Entry 8PS1 (electron microscopy, 2.80 A resolution); this record covers chains A and G of the 3 polymer chains in the assembly.

# Chain A
Molecule: Fatty acid synthase subunit alpha
Organism: Saccharomyces cerevisiae
Notes: EC 2.3.1.86, 1.1.1.100, 2.3.1.41
Reference sequence: P19097 (FAS2_YEAST); residues 1-1887 here = UniProt positions 1-1887
Sequence (1887 residues; numbered 1 to 1887; the number before each row is that of its first residue):
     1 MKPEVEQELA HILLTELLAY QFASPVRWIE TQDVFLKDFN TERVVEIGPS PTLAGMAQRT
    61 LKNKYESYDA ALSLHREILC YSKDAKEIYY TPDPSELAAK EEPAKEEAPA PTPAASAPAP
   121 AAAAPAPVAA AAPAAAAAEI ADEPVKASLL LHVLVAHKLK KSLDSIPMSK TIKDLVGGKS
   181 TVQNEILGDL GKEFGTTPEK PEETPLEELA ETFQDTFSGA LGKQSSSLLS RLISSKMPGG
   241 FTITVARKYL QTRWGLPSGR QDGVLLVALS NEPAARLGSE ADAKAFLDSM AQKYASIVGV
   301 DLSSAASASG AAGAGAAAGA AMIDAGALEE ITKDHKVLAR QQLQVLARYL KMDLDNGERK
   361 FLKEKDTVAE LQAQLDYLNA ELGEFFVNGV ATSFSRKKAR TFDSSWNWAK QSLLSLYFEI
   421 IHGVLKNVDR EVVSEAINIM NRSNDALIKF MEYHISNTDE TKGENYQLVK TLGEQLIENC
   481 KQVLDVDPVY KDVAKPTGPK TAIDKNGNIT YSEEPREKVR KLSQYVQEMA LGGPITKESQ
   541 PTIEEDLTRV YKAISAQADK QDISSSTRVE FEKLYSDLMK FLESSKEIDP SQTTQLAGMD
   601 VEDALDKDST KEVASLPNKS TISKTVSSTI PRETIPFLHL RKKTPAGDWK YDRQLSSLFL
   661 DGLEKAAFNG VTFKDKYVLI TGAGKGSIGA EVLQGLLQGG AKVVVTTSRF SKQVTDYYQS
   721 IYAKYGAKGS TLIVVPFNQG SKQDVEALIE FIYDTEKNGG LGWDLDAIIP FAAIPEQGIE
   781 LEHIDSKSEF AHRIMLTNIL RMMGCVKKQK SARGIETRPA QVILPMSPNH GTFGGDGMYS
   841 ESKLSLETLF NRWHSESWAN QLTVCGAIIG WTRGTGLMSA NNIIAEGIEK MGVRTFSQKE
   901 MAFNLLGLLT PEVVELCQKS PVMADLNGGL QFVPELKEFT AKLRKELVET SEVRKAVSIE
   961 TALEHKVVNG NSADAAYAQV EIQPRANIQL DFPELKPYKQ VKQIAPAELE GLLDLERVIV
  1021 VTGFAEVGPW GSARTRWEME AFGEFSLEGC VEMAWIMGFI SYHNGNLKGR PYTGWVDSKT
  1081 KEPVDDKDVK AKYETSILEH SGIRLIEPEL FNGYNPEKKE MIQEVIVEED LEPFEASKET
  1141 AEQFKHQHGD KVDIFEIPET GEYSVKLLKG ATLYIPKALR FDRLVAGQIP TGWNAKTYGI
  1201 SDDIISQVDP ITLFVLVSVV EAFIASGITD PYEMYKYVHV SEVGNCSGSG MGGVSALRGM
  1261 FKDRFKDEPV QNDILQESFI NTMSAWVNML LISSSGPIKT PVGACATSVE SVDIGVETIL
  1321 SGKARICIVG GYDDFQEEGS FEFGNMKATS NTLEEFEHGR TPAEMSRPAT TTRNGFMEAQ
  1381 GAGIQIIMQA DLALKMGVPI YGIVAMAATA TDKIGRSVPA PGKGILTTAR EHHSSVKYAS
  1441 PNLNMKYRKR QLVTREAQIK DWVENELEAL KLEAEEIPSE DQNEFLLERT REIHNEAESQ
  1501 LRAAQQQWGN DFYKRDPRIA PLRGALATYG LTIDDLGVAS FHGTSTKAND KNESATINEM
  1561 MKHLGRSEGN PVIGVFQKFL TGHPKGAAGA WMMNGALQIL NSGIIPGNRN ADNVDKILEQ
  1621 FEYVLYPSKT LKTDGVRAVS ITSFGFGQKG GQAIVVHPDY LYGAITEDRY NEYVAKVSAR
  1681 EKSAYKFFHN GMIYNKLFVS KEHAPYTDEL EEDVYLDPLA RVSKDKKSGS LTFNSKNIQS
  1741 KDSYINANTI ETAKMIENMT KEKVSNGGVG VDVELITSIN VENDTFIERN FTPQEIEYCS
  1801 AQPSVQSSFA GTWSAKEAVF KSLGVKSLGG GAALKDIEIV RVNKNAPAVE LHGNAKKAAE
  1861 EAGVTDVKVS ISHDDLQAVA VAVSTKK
Unresolved in the structure: 95-327, 540-601, 1826-1832, 1887
Small-molecule neighbours:
  - coenzyme A (COA): Thr52, Met56, Arg59
  - NADP (NAP; NADP nicotinamide-adenine-dinucleotide phosphate): Gly682, Gly684, Gly686, Ser687, Ile688, Thr706, Thr707, Ser708, Arg709, Tyr718, Phe737, Asn738, Gln739, Gly740, Phe771, Ala772, Ala773, Ile774, Phe790, Ile794, Met795, Pro825, Met826, Ser827, Tyr839, Lys843, Ile869, Gly870, Trp871, Thr872, Thr875, Gly876, Leu877, Met878
Curated features (UniProtKB/Swiss-Prot):
  - active site (For beta-ketoacyl synthase activity): Cys1305, His1542, His1583
  - binding site (acetyl-CoA): Asp1772 to Glu1774, Tyr1798, Ser1808, Glu1817 to Ser1827, Arg1841 to Lys1844, Ile1871 to His1873
  - binding site (Mg(2+)): Asp1772, Val1773, Glu1774, Ser1872, His1873
  - modified residue: Ser50 (Phosphoserine), Ser180 (O-(pantetheine 4'-phosphoryl)serine), Ser523 (Phosphoserine), Ser958 (Phosphoserine), Ser1440 (Phosphoserine)
  - cross-link: Lys37 (Glycyl lysine isopeptide (Lys-Gly) (interchain with G-Cter in ubiquitin))

# Chain G
Molecule: Fatty acid synthase subunit beta
Organism: Saccharomyces cerevisiae
Notes: EC 2.3.1.86, 4.2.1.59, 1.3.1.9, 2.3.1.38, 2.3.1.39, 3.1.2.14
Reference sequence: P07149 (FAS1_YEAST); numbering as in UniProt (aligned over 1-2051)
Sequence (2051 residues; numbered 1 to 2051; the number before each row is that of its first residue):
     1 MDAYSTRPLT LSHGSLEHVL LVPTASFFIA SQLQEQFNKI LPEPTEGFAA DDEPTTPAEL
    61 VGKFLGYVSS LVEPSKVGQF DQVLNLCLTE FENCYLEGND IHALAAKLLQ ENDTTLVKTK
   121 ELIKNYITAR IMAKRPFDKK SNSALFRAVG EGNAQLVAIF GGQGNTDDYF EELRDLYQTY
   181 HVLVGDLIKF SAETLSELIR TTLDAEKVFT QGLNILEWLE NPSNTPDKDY LLSIPISCPL
   241 IGVIQLAHYV VTAKLLGFTP GELRSYLKGA TGHSQGLVTA VAIAETDSWE SFFVSVRKAI
   301 TVLFFIGVRC YEAYPNTSLP PSILEDSLEN NEGVPSPMLS ISNLTQEQVQ DYVNKTNSHL
   361 PAGKQVEISL VNGAKNLVVS GPPQSLYGLN LTLRKAKAPS GLDQSRIPFS ERKLKFSNRF
   421 LPVASPFHSH LLVPASDLIN KDLVKNNVSF NAKDIQIPVY DTFDGSDLRV LSGSISERIV
   481 DCIIRLPVKW ETTTQFKATH ILDFGPGGAS GLGVLTHRNK DGTGVRVIVA GTLDINPDDD
   541 YGFKQEIFDV TSNGLKKNPN WLEEYHPKLI KNKSGKIFVE TKFSKLIGRP PLLVPGMTPC
   601 TVSPDFVAAT TNAGYTIELA GGGYFSAAGM TAAIDSVVSQ IEKGSTFGIN LIYVNPFMLQ
   661 WGIPLIKELR SKGYPIQFLT IGAGVPSLEV ASEYIETLGL KYLGLKPGSI DAISQVINIA
   721 KAHPNFPIAL QWTGGRGGGH HSFEDAHTPM LQMYSKIRRH PNIMLIFGSG FGSADDTYPY
   781 LTGEWSTKFD YPPMPFDGFL FGSRVMIAKE VKTSPDAKKC IAACTGVPDD KWEQTYKKPT
   841 GGIVTVRSEM GEPIHKIATR GVMLWKEFDE TIFNLPKNKL VPTLEAKRDY IISRLNADFQ
   901 KPWFATVNGQ ARDLATMTYE EVAKRLVELM FIRSTNSWFD VTWRTFTGDF LRRVEERFTK
   961 SKTLSLIQSY SLLDKPDEAI EKVFNAYPAA REQFLNAQDI DHFLSMCQNP MQKPVPFVPV
  1021 LDRRFEIFFK KDSLWQSEHL EAVVDQDVQR TCILHGPVAA QFTKVIDEPI KSIMDGIHDG
  1081 HIKKLLHQYY GDDESKIPAV EYFGGESPVD VQSQVDSSSV SEDSAVFKAT SSTDEESWFK
  1141 ALAGSEINWR HASFLCSFIT QDKMFVSNPI RKVFKPSQGM VVEISNGNTS SKTVVTLSEP
  1201 VQGELKPTVI LKLLKENIIQ MEMIENRTMD GKPVSLPLLY NFNPDNGFAP ISEVMEDRNQ
  1261 RIKEMYWKLW IDEPFNLDFD PRDVIKGKDF EITAKEVYDF THAVGNNCED FVSRPDRTML
  1321 APMDFAIVVG WRAIIKAIFP NTVDGDLLKL VHLSNGYKMI PGAKPLQVGD VVSTTAVIES
  1381 VVNQPTGKIV DVVGTLSRNG KPVMEVTSSF FYRGNYTDFE NTFQKTVEPV YQMHIKTSKD
  1441 IAVLRSKEWF QLDDEDFDLL NKTLTFETET EVTFKNANIF SSVKCFGPIK VELPTKETVE
  1501 IGIVDYEAGA SHGNPVVDFL KRNGSTLEQK VNLENPIPIA VLDSYTPSTN EPYARVSGDL
  1561 NPIHVSRHFA SYANLPGTIT HGMFSSASVR ALIENWAADS VSSRVRGYTC QFVDMVLPNT
  1621 ALKTSIQHVG MINGRKLIKF ETRNEDDVVV LTGEAEIEQP VTTFVFTGQG SQEQGMGMDL
  1681 YKTSKAAQDV WNRADNHFKD TYGFSILDIV INNPVNLTIH FGGEKGKRIR ENYSAMIFET
  1741 IVDGKLKTEK IFKEINEHST SYTFRSEKGL LSATQFTQPA LTLMEKAAFE DLKSKGLIPA
  1801 DATFAGHSLG EYAALASLAD VMSIESLVEV VFYRGMTMQV AVPRDELGRS NYGMIAINPG
  1861 RVAASFSQEA LQYVVERVGK RTGWLVEIVN YNVENQQYVA AGDLRALDTV TNVLNFIKLQ
  1921 KIDIIELQKS LSLEEVEGHL FEIIDEASKK SAVKPRPLKL ERGFACIPLV GISVPFHSTY
  1981 LMNGVKPFKS FLKKNIIKEN VKVARLAGKY IPNLTAKPFQ VTKEYFQDVY DLTGSEPIKE
  2041 IIDNWEKYEQ S
Unresolved in the structure: 1-4, 1110-1121, 2051
Modified residues: Ser1808 ((2S)-2-azanyl-3-(3-oxidanyl-3-oxidanylidene-propanoyl)oxy-propanoic acid; J8W)
Small-molecule neighbours:
  - coenzyme A (COA): Gln1669, His1807, Ser1808, Met1854, Ala1856, Ile1857, Asn1858, Arg1861, Asn1890, Asn1892, Gln1897, Val1899, Arg1962, Phe1964, Ala1965, Cys1966, Ile1967, Leu1969, Phe1976, His1977
  - FMN (flavin mononucleotide): Pro595, Gly596, Met597, Thr598, Cys600, Asn650, Ile652, Gly682, Ala683, Lys706, Thr733, Arg736, Gly737, Gly738, Gly739, Ser769, Gly770, Phe771, Leu800, Phe801, Gly802, Ser803, Met806, Leu1054, His1055, Ala1059
  - NADP (NAP; NADP nicotinamide-adenine-dinucleotide phosphate): Thr598, Gly622, Phe625, Ile652, Asn655, Phe657, Gly739, His740, Glu849, Asp940, Pro1010, Gln1012, Lys1013, Pro1014, Lys1030, Lys1031, Asp1032, Ser1033, Leu1034, Leu1054
Curated features (UniProtKB/Swiss-Prot):
  - active site: Ser274 (For acetyltransferase activity)
  - modified residue: Met1 (N-acetylmethionine), Thr733 (Phosphothreonine), Ser1121 (Phosphoserine)
  - cross-link: Lys1364 (Glycyl lysine isopeptide (Lys-Gly) (interchain with G-Cter in ubiquitin))

# Interface between chain A and chain G
Pairs across the interface - 233 pairs, chain A then chain G:
  Met1(A) - Trp2045(G)  hydrophobic
  Met1(A) - Glu2049(G)
  Val5(A) - Tyr2048(G)
  Glu6(A) - Val2003(G)
  Gln7(A) - Lys1998(G)
  Gln7(A) - Glu1999(G)
  Gln7(A) - Val2001(G)  hydrogen bond (side chain-backbone)
  Gln7(A) - Val2003(G)
  Leu9(A) - Val2021(G)  hydrophobic
  Leu9(A) - Phe2026(G)
  Leu9(A) - Ile2041(G)  hydrophobic
  Leu9(A) - Trp2045(G)  hydrophobic
  Ala10(A) - Val2001(G)  hydrophobic
  Ala10(A) - Val2003(G)  hydrophobic
  Ala10(A) - Phe2019(G)
  His11(A) - Ile1996(G)  hydrogen bond (side chain-backbone)
  His11(A) - Lys1998(G)
  His11(A) - Val2001(G)
  Leu13(A) - Phe2019(G)  hydrophobic
  Leu13(A) - Gln2020(G)
  Leu13(A) - Tyr2025(G)  hydrophobic
  Leu13(A) - Phe2026(G)  hydrophobic
  Leu13(A) - Val2029(G)  hydrophobic
  Leu14(A) - Leu1815(G)  hydrophobic
  Leu14(A) - Val1821(G)  hydrophobic
  Leu14(A) - Leu2006(G)  hydrophobic
  Leu14(A) - Tyr2010(G)  hydrophobic
  Thr15(A) - Leu1992(G)
  Thr15(A) - Lys1993(G)
  Glu16(A) - Lys1989(G)  salt bridge
  Glu16(A) - Ser2035(G)
  Glu16(A) - Pro2037(G)
  Glu16(A) - Ile2038(G)
  Leu17(A) - Pro2012(G)  hydrophobic
  Leu17(A) - Leu2014(G)  hydrophobic
  Leu17(A) - Phe2019(G)  hydrophobic
  Leu17(A) - Val2029(G)  hydrophobic
  Leu18(A) - Glu1811(G)
  Leu18(A) - Tyr1812(G)  hydrogen bond (backbone-side chain)
  Leu18(A) - Leu1815(G)  hydrophobic
  Leu18(A) - Leu1992(G)  hydrophobic
  Ala19(A) - Val1985(G)
  Ala19(A) - Lys1989(G)
  Ala19(A) - Leu1992(G)
  Tyr20(A) - Met1982(G)  hydrophobic
  Tyr20(A) - Val1985(G)  hydrophobic
  Tyr20(A) - Lys1989(G)  hydrogen bond
  Tyr20(A) - Thr2033(G)
  Tyr20(A) - Ser2035(G)
  Gln21(A) - Ser1808(G)  hydrogen bond (side chain-backbone)
  Gln21(A) - Tyr1812(G)
  Gln21(A) - Arg1834(G)
  Gln21(A) - His1977(G)  hydrogen bond (backbone-side chain)
  Gln21(A) - Asn2013(G)  hydrogen bond
  Phe22(A) - Arg1834(G)
  Phe22(A) - Thr1837(G)
  Phe22(A) - Met1838(G)  hydrophobic
  Phe22(A) - His1977(G)  hydrogen bond (backbone-backbone)
  Phe22(A) - Leu1981(G)
  Phe22(A) - Gly1984(G)
  Phe22(A) - Val1985(G)  hydrophobic
  Ala23(A) - Ser1978(G)
  Ala23(A) - Leu1981(G)
  Ala23(A) - Met1982(G)
  Ala23(A) - Val1985(G)  hydrophobic
  Ser24(A) - His1977(G)  hydrogen bond (backbone-side chain)
  Ser24(A) - Leu2014(G)
  Pro25(A) - Val1889(G)
  Pro25(A) - Tyr1891(G)  hydrophobic
  Pro25(A) - His1977(G)
  Pro25(A) - Asn2013(G)
  Val26(A) - His1807(G)
  Val26(A) - Val1889(G)  hydrogen bond (backbone-backbone)
  Val26(A) - Asn1890(G)
  Val26(A) - Tyr1891(G)  hydrogen bond (backbone-backbone)
  Val26(A) - His1977(G)
  Val26(A) - Asn2013(G)
  Arg27(A) - Asn2013(G)  hydrogen bond (backbone-backbone)
  Arg27(A) - Leu2014(G)  hydrogen bond (side chain-backbone)
  Arg27(A) - Thr2015(G)
  Arg27(A) - Ala2016(G)
  Arg27(A) - Leu2032(G)
  Trp28(A) - Val1665(G)  hydrophobic
  Trp28(A) - Gly1806(G)
  Trp28(A) - His1807(G)
  Trp28(A) - Tyr1891(G)  hydrogen bond (backbone-backbone)
  Trp28(A) - Asn1892(G)
  Ile29(A) - Tyr1891(G)  hydrogen bond (backbone-backbone)
  Ile29(A) - Asn1892(G)
  Ile29(A) - Val1893(G)
  Ile29(A) - Glu1894(G)
  Glu30(A) - Ala2016(G)
  Thr31(A) - Ala1805(G)
  Thr31(A) - Ala2016(G)
  Gln32(A) - Asn1892(G)
  Val34(A) - Ile2011(G)  hydrophobic
  Val34(A) - Ala2016(G)
  Phe35(A) - Thr1663(G)
  Phe35(A) - Val1665(G)  hydrophobic
  Phe39(A) - Val1661(G)
  Phe39(A) - Thr1803(G)
  Phe39(A) - Gly2008(G)
  Phe39(A) - Pro2018(G)  hydrophobic
  Thr41(A) - Val1661(G)
  Thr41(A) - Thr1663(G)
  Glu42(A) - Arg1604(G)  salt bridge
  Glu42(A) - Pro1660(G)
  Glu42(A) - Val1661(G)  hydrogen bond (backbone-backbone)
  Arg43(A) - Val1661(G)  hydrogen bond (backbone-backbone)
  Arg43(A) - Thr1662(G)
  Arg43(A) - Thr1663(G)  hydrogen bond (backbone-backbone)
  Val44(A) - Thr1663(G)
  Val45(A) - Thr1663(G)  hydrogen bond (backbone-backbone)
  Val45(A) - Phe1664(G)
  Val45(A) - Val1665(G)  hydrogen bond (backbone-backbone)
  Glu46(A) - Val1665(G)
  Glu46(A) - Thr1667(G)  hydrogen bond
  Ile47(A) - Val1665(G)  hydrogen bond (backbone-backbone)
  Ile47(A) - Phe1666(G)
  Ile47(A) - Thr1667(G)  hydrogen bond (backbone-backbone)
  Ile47(A) - Glu1785(G)
  Ile47(A) - Ala1788(G)  hydrophobic
  Ile47(A) - Leu1792(G)  hydrophobic
  Gly48(A) - Thr1667(G)
  Gly48(A) - Met1784(G)
  Gly48(A) - Glu1785(G)
  Pro49(A) - Ser1671(G)
  Pro49(A) - Leu1781(G)
  Pro49(A) - Met1784(G)
  Ser50(A) - Ser1671(G)
  Thr52(A) - Thr1667(G)
  Leu53(A) - Val1665(G)  hydrophobic
  Leu53(A) - Phe1666(G)
  Leu53(A) - Thr1667(G)
  Leu53(A) - His1807(G)
  Met56(A) - Asn1892(G)
  Met56(A) - Val1893(G)  hydrophobic
  Met56(A) - Gln1897(G)
  Arg59(A) - Asn1858(G)
  Arg59(A) - Gln1896(G)  hydrogen bond
  Arg59(A) - Gln1897(G)
  Thr60(A) - Val1893(G)
  Asn63(A) - Gln1896(G)  hydrogen bond
  Lys64(A) - Glu1894(G)  salt bridge
  Tyr81(A) - Leu1680(G)
  Tyr81(A) - Asp1791(G)
  Tyr81(A) - Leu1792(G)  hydrophobic
  Ile88(A) - Leu1792(G)  hydrophobic
  Ile88(A) - Leu1797(G)
  Tyr89(A) - Leu1533(G)
  Tyr89(A) - Asp1791(G)  hydrogen bond
  Tyr89(A) - Leu1792(G)
  Tyr89(A) - Leu1797(G)  hydrophobic
  Tyr90(A) - Leu1533(G)
  Tyr90(A) - Ile1537(G)
  Tyr90(A) - His1628(G)
  Tyr90(A) - Met1631(G)  hydrophobic
  Tyr90(A) - Lys1636(G)
  Tyr90(A) - Gln1659(G)  hydrogen bond
  Tyr90(A) - Leu1797(G)  hydrophobic
  Pro92(A) - Ile1537(G)
  Glu949(A) - Ser1438(G)  hydrogen bond
  Ala956(A) - Lys1439(G)
  Ala956(A) - Val1443(G)  hydrophobic
  Glu960(A) - Val1443(G)
  Glu960(A) - Lys1447(G)
  Glu960(A) - Phe1519(G)
  Glu960(A) - Arg1522(G)  salt bridge
  Glu960(A) - Asn1523(G)  hydrogen bond
  Leu963(A) - Arg1522(G)
  Glu964(A) - Lys1447(G)  salt bridge
  Glu964(A) - Pro1515(G)
  Val967(A) - His1512(G)
  Val967(A) - Gly1513(G)
  Val967(A) - Asn1514(G)
  Val967(A) - Pro1515(G)  hydrophobic
  Val967(A) - Asp1518(G)
  Val968(A) - Tyr1506(G)
  Val968(A) - Ser1511(G)
  Val968(A) - His1512(G)  hydrogen bond (backbone-backbone)
  Val968(A) - Pro1515(G)  hydrophobic
  Asn969(A) - His1512(G)
  Gln979(A) - Leu964(G)
  Gln979(A) - Gln968(G)
  Val980(A) - Arg952(G)
  Val980(A) - Leu964(G)
  Val980(A) - Ser965(G)  hydrogen bond (backbone-backbone)
  Val980(A) - Gln968(G)  hydrogen bond (backbone-side chain)
  Glu981(A) - Lys962(G)  salt bridge
  Glu981(A) - Thr963(G)
  Glu981(A) - Leu964(G)
  Ile982(A) - Arg952(G)
  Ile982(A) - Glu955(G)
  Ile982(A) - Glu956(G)
  Ile982(A) - Thr959(G)
  Ile982(A) - Lys962(G)
  Ile982(A) - Thr963(G)  hydrogen bond (backbone-backbone)
  Ile982(A) - Ser965(G)
  Gln983(A) - Glu956(G)
  Gln983(A) - Lys962(G)
  Pro984(A) - Glu956(G)
  Pro984(A) - Thr959(G)
  Pro984(A) - Ser961(G)
  Pro984(A) - Lys962(G)
  Arg985(A) - Arg953(G)
  Arg985(A) - Glu956(G)  salt bridge
  Arg985(A) - Arg957(G)
  Ala986(A) - Arg957(G)  hydrogen bond (backbone-side chain)
  Asn987(A) - Arg957(G)
  Asn987(A) - Phe958(G)
  Asn987(A) - Gln993(G)  hydrogen bond
  Asn987(A) - Asn996(G)
  Gln989(A) - Gln993(G)  hydrogen bond
  Tyr1062(A) - Gln998(G)
  Tyr1062(A) - Asp1001(G)  hydrogen bond
  Asn1064(A) - Asp1001(G)  hydrogen bond
  Thr1073(A) - Gln998(G)
  Thr1073(A) - Asp1001(G)
  Thr1073(A) - His1002(G)
  Trp1075(A) - Gln998(G)
  Lys1682(A) - Glu992(G)  hydrogen bond (side chain-backbone)
  Lys1682(A) - Phe994(G)
  Tyr1685(A) - Gln993(G)  hydrogen bond
  Tyr1685(A) - Phe994(G)
  Tyr1685(A) - Asn996(G)  hydrogen bond
  Lys1686(A) - Ala915(G)
  Lys1686(A) - Thr916(G)
  His1689(A) - Asn996(G)  hydrogen bond
  His1689(A) - Ala997(G)
  Asn1690(A) - Ala997(G)
  Ile1693(A) - Ala997(G)  hydrophobic
  Ile1693(A) - Gln998(G)
  Tyr1694(A) - Asp1001(G)  hydrogen bond
Other interface residues (no listed pair), chain A (95 interface residues in all): Glu4, Glu8, Ile12, Asn40, His75, Thr91, Glu952, Val953, Val957, Gly970, Ser972, Gly1074, Glu1681, Ser1683
Other interface residues (no listed pair), chain G (138 interface residues in all): Lys960, Leu995, Ser1005, Ala1442, Ser1446, Glu1534, Asp1599, Gln1672, Glu1673, Met1676, Lys1795, Leu1809, Ile1888, Phe1988, Ile1997, Lys2002, Gly2034

# In short
Chain A and chain G form an interface of 95 and 138 residues respectively; the contacts include 43 hydrogen
bonds and 7 salt bridges. Among the polar pairs are Glu16(A)-Lys1989(G), Glu42(A)-Arg1604(G) and
Lys64(A)-Glu1894(G). Coenzyme A is bound between chain A and chain G.
Here chain A is Fatty acid synthase subunit alpha and chain G is Fatty acid synthase subunit beta, both from
Saccharomyces cerevisiae. Entry 8PS1 (Asymmetric unit of the yeast fatty acid synthase in the non-rotated
state with ACP at the ...) was determined by electron microscopy (same publication as 8PRV, 8PRW, 8PS2, 8PS8,
8PS9, 8PSA and 7 further entries).
